PDB entry 6STN | X-ray diffraction, 1.75 A resolution | chains A and B

# Chain A (and B)
Name: Arundo donax Lectin (ADL)
From: Arundo donax
Notes: chain B of this document is another copy of the same molecule, construct and numbering; everything in this record applies to it too
Chain sequence (170 residues; row label = number of the first residue in the row):
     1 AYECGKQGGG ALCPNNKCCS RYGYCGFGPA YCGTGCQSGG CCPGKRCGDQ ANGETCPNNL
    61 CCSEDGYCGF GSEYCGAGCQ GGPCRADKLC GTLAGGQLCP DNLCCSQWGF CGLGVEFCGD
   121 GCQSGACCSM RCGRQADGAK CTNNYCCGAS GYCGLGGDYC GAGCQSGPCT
Unresolved in the structure: 92-96
Disulfides: C4-C19, C13-C25, C18-C32, C36-C41, C47-C62, C56-C68, C61-C75, C79-C84, C90-C105, C99-C111, C104-C118, C122-C127, C132-C147, C141-C153, C146-C160, C164-C169
Residues lining bound ligands: N-acetylglucosamine (NAG; 2-acetamido-2-deoxy-beta-D-glucopyranose): D87, S106, W108, F110, E116, F117

# Chain A / chain B interface
Residue-residue contacts - 97 pairs, chain A then chain B:
  G10(A) - P14(B)
  A11(A) - L12(B)
  L12(A) - A11(B)
  L12(A) - L12(B)  hydrogen bond (backbone-backbone)
  L12(A) - C13(B)
  C13(A) - L12(B)
  P14(A) - G10(B)
  N15(A) - D101(B)
  N15(A) - N102(B)  hydrogen bond (backbone-side chain)
  N16(A) - N59(B)  hydrogen bond
  N16(A) - D101(B)  hydrogen bond (side chain-backbone)
  N16(A) - L103(B)
  N16(A) - L113(B)
  C25(A) - G156(B)
  G26(A) - L155(B)
  F27(A) - N102(B)
  F27(A) - A126(B)  hydrophobic
  F27(A) - Y145(B)
  F27(A) - G154(B)
  F27(A) - L155(B)  hydrogen bond (backbone-backbone)
  F27(A) - Y159(B)
  G28(A) - C153(B)
  G28(A) - Y159(B)
  P29(A) - C128(B)
  P29(A) - Y159(B)
  A30(A) - D158(B)
  A30(A) - Y159(B)  hydrogen bond (backbone-side chain)
  Y31(A) - L155(B)
  Y31(A) - G156(B)
  Y31(A) - G157(B)  hydrogen bond (side chain-backbone)
  Y31(A) - D158(B)  hydrogen bond (side chain-backbone)
  Y31(A) - Y159(B)  hydrophobic
  C42(A) - C128(B)  disulfide
  P43(A) - V115(B)  hydrophobic
  N58(A) - N58(B)
  N58(A) - N59(B)  hydrogen bond (backbone-side chain)
  N59(A) - N16(B)  hydrogen bond
  N59(A) - N58(B)  hydrogen bond (side chain-backbone)
  N59(A) - L60(B)
  N59(A) - F70(B)
  L60(A) - N59(B)
  G69(A) - L113(B)
  F70(A) - N59(B)
  F70(A) - P83(B)  hydrophobic
  F70(A) - G112(B)
  F70(A) - L113(B)  hydrogen bond (backbone-backbone)
  F70(A) - F117(B)
  G71(A) - F117(B)
  S72(A) - D87(B)
  E73(A) - E116(B)
  E73(A) - F117(B)
  Y74(A) - L113(B)
  Y74(A) - G114(B)
  Y74(A) - V115(B)  hydrogen bond (side chain-backbone)
  Y74(A) - E116(B)  hydrogen bond
  P83(A) - F70(B)  hydrophobic
  P83(A) - P83(B)  hydrophobic
  R85(A) - R85(B)  hydrogen bond (side chain-backbone)
  R85(A) - A86(B)
  R85(A) - D87(B)  salt bridge
  D87(A) - S72(B)
  D87(A) - R85(B)  salt bridge
  D101(A) - N15(B)
  D101(A) - N16(B)  hydrogen bond (backbone-side chain)
  N102(A) - N15(B)  hydrogen bond (side chain-backbone)
  N102(A) - F27(B)
  L103(A) - N16(B)
  G112(A) - F70(B)
  L113(A) - G69(B)
  L113(A) - F70(B)  hydrogen bond (backbone-backbone)
  L113(A) - Y74(B)
  G114(A) - Y74(B)
  V115(A) - P43(B)  hydrophobic
  V115(A) - Y74(B)
  E116(A) - Y74(B)  hydrogen bond
  F117(A) - F70(B)
  F117(A) - G71(B)
  F117(A) - E73(B)
  A126(A) - F27(B)  hydrophobic
  C128(A) - P29(B)
  C128(A) - C42(B)  disulfide
  Y145(A) - F27(B)
  C153(A) - G28(B)
  G154(A) - F27(B)
  L155(A) - G26(B)
  L155(A) - F27(B)  hydrogen bond (backbone-backbone)
  L155(A) - Y31(B)
  G156(A) - C25(B)
  G156(A) - Y31(B)
  G157(A) - Y31(B)  hydrogen bond (backbone-side chain)
  D158(A) - A30(B)
  D158(A) - Y31(B)  hydrogen bond (backbone-side chain)
  Y159(A) - F27(B)
  Y159(A) - G28(B)
  Y159(A) - P29(B)
  Y159(A) - A30(B)  hydrogen bond (side chain-backbone)
  Y159(A) - Y31(B)  hydrophobic
Interface residues without a listed pair, chain A (55 interface residues in all): E3, K17, G40, C68, C84, A86, C111, Y152
Interface residues without a listed pair, chain B (54 interface residues in all): K17, G40, T55, C68, C111, Y152
Disulfides between the chains: C42(A)-C128(B), C128(A)-C42(B)

# In short
55 residues of chain A face 54 of chain B across their interface; the contacts include 2 disulfide bonds, 23
hydrogen bonds and 2 salt bridges. Among the polar pairs are R85(A)-D87(B), N15(A)-N102(B) and N16(A)-N59(B).
Ligands of chain A: N-acetylglucosamine.
Chain A and chain B are both Arundo donax Lectin (ADL) (Arundo donax); the structure, Three dimensional
structure of the giant reed (Arundodonax) lectin (ADL) complex with N-Acetyl glucosamine, was determined by
X-ray diffraction (same publication as 6STO, 6STP, 6STQ and 6STR).
